PDB entry 4H6X | X-ray diffraction, 2.00 A resolution | chain A

[Chain A]
Molecule: Thiazoline oxidase/subtilisin-like protease
From: Prochloron didemni
UniProtKB: Q52QJ1 (Q52QJ1_PRODI); numbering as in UniProt (aligned over 513-866)
Amino-acid sequence (357 residues; numbered 510 to 866; the number before each row is that of its first residue):
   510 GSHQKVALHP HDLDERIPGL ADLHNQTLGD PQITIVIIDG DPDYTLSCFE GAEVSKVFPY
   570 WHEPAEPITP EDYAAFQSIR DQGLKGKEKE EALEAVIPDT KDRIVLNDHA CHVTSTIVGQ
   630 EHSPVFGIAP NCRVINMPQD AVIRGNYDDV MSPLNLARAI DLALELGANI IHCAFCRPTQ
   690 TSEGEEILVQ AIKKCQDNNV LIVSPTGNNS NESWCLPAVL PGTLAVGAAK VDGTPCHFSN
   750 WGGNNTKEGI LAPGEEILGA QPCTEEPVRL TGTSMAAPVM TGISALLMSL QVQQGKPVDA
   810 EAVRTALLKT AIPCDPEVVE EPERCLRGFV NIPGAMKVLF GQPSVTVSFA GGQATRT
Disordered / not traced: 510-515, 652-661, 684-694, 717-731, 750-752, 820-833, 858-866
Sequence notes: expression tag (510-512)
Reported in the primary citation:
  - catalytic residues: Asp548, His618, Ser783
  - contacts within the chain: Tyr582-Asn616 (hydrogen bond), Phe585-Leu602 (hydrophobic contact), Phe585-Ile613 (hydrophobic contact), Phe585-Val614 (hydrophobic contact), Gln586-Gln770, Gln586-Pro771 (backbone contact), Arg589-Asp617 (salt bridge), Glu603-Lys610 (salt bridge)
  - catalytic residues: Lys594, Lys598 (proposed by the authors, not directly observed)
  - mutagenesis - K594A/K598A: decreased catalytic activity
  - mutagenesis - S783C/P787A: increased catalytic activity

[Summary]
From the paper: catalytic residues Asp548, His618 and Ser783 among others; K594A/K598A reduce catalytic
activity.
Chain A is Thiazoline oxidase/subtilisin-like protease (Prochloron didemni); the structure, Structure of
Patellamide maturation protease PatG, was determined by X-ray diffraction, deposited together with 4H6V and
4H6W.
